7EW5 - chains C and N of the 15 polymer chains in the assembly; structure by X-ray diffraction, 3.61 A resolution.

[Chain C]
Molecule: Light chain of 13H5
Organism: Mus musculus
Chain sequence (214 residues; numbered 1 to 214; the number before each row is that of its first residue):
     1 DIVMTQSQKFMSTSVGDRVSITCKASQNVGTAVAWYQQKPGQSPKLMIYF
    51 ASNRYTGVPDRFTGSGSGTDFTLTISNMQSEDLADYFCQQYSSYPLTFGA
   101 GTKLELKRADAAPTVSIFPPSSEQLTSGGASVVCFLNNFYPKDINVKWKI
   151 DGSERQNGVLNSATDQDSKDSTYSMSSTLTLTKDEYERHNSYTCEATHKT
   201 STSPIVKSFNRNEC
Cystine bridges: C23-C88, C134-C194

[Chain N]
Molecule: Heavy chain of 13H5
Organism: Mus musculus
Chain sequence (221 residues; row label = number of the first residue in the row):
     1 EVQLQQSGAEVVRSGASVKLSCTASGFNIKDYAIHWVKQRPEKGLEWIGA
    51 IDPEYGDTEYVPKFQGKATMTADTSSNTAYLQLSSLTSEDTAVYYCNAGH
   101 DYDRGRFPYWGQGTLVTVSAAKTTPPSVYPLAPGSAAQTNSMVTLGCLVK
   151 GYFPEPVTVTWNSGSLSSGVHTFPAVLQSDLYTLSSSVTVPSSTWPSETV
   201 TCNVAHPASSTKVDKKIVPRD
Disordered / not traced: 219-221
Cystine bridges: C22-C96, C147-C202

[Chain C / chain N interface]
Residue-residue contacts (8):
  R18(C) - K63(N)
  R18(C) - Q65(N)  hydrogen bond (side chain-backbone)
  R18(C) - G66(N)
  R18(C) - K67(N)
  S65(C) - P62(N)
  S65(C) - Q65(N)  hydrogen bond
  T74(C) - Q65(N)
  S76(C) - G66(N)
Other interface residues (no listed pair), chain C (5 interface residues in all): G64

[Summary]
Chain C and chain N each contribute 5 residues to their interface, with 2 hydrogen bonds. Polar pairs include
R18(C)-Q65(N) and S65(C)-Q65(N).
Here chain C is Light chain of 13H5 and chain N is Heavy chain of 13H5, both from Mus musculus. Entry 7EW5
(immune complex of HPV6 L1 pentamer and neutralizing antibody 13H5) was determined by X-ray diffraction (same
publication as 7F8I).
